7LZ2 - chain A; structure by X-ray diffraction, 1.50 A resolution.

[Chain A]
Molecule: Glutamate receptor 3.4
Organism: Arabidopsis thaliana
UniProt: Q8GXJ4 (GLR34_ARATH); the construct has insertions or renumbered stretches relative to UniProt, so the offset changes along the chain: 7-116 = UniProt 492-601; 119-252 = UniProt 709-842
Chain sequence (268 residues; row label = number of the first residue in the row; numbers below 1 keep their minus sign (Met-15 is residue -15)):
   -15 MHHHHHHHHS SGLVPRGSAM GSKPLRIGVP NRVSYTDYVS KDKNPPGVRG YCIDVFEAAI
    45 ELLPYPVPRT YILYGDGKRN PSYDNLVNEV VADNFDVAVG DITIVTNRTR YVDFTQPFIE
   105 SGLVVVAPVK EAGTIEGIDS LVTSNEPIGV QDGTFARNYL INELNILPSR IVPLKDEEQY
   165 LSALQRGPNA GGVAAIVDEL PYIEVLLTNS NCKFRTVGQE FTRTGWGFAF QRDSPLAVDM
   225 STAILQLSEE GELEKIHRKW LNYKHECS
Unresolved in the structure: -15 to 0
Construct notes: expression tag (-15 to 6); linker (117-118)
Curated features (UniProtKB/Swiss-Prot):
  - glycosylation: Asn91 (N-linked (GlcNAc...) asparagine)
Cystine bridges: Cys196-Cys251
Bound ions: Na+ site 1 near Asp38 (its only coordinating residue here); Na+ site 2: Gln100 (together with glycerol)
Residues lining bound ligands: methionine (MET): Arg16, Asn64, Pro65, Tyr67, Asp85, Ile86, Thr87, Arg92, Gln135, Asp136, Gly137, Thr138, Phe139, Glu183, Tyr186, Trp210
Reported in the primary citation:
  - binding site for methionine: Arg16, Asn64, Tyr67, Asp85, Thr87, Arg92, Gln135, Asp136, Phe139, Glu183, Tyr186

[In short]
Chain A binds methionine. The paper reports a binding site for methionine at Arg16, Asn64 and Tyr67 among
others.
Chain A is Glutamate receptor 3.4 (Arabidopsis thaliana); the structure, Structure of glutamate receptor-like
channel GLR3.4 ligand-binding domain in complex with methionine, was determined by X-ray diffraction,
deposited together with 7LZ0, 7LZ1, 7LZH and 7LZI.
